PDB entry 8PR3 | electron microscopy, 3.90 A resolution | chains f and m of the 9 polymer chains in the assembly

[Chain f (and m)]
Protein: Cytoplasmic dynein 1 heavy chain 1
Source organism: Homo sapiens
Notes: chain m of this document is another copy of the same molecule, construct and numbering; everything in this record applies to it too
UniProt: Q14204 (DYHC1_HUMAN); numbering as in UniProt (aligned over 1-4646)
Chain sequence (4646 residues; numbered 1 to 4646; the number before each row is that of its first residue):
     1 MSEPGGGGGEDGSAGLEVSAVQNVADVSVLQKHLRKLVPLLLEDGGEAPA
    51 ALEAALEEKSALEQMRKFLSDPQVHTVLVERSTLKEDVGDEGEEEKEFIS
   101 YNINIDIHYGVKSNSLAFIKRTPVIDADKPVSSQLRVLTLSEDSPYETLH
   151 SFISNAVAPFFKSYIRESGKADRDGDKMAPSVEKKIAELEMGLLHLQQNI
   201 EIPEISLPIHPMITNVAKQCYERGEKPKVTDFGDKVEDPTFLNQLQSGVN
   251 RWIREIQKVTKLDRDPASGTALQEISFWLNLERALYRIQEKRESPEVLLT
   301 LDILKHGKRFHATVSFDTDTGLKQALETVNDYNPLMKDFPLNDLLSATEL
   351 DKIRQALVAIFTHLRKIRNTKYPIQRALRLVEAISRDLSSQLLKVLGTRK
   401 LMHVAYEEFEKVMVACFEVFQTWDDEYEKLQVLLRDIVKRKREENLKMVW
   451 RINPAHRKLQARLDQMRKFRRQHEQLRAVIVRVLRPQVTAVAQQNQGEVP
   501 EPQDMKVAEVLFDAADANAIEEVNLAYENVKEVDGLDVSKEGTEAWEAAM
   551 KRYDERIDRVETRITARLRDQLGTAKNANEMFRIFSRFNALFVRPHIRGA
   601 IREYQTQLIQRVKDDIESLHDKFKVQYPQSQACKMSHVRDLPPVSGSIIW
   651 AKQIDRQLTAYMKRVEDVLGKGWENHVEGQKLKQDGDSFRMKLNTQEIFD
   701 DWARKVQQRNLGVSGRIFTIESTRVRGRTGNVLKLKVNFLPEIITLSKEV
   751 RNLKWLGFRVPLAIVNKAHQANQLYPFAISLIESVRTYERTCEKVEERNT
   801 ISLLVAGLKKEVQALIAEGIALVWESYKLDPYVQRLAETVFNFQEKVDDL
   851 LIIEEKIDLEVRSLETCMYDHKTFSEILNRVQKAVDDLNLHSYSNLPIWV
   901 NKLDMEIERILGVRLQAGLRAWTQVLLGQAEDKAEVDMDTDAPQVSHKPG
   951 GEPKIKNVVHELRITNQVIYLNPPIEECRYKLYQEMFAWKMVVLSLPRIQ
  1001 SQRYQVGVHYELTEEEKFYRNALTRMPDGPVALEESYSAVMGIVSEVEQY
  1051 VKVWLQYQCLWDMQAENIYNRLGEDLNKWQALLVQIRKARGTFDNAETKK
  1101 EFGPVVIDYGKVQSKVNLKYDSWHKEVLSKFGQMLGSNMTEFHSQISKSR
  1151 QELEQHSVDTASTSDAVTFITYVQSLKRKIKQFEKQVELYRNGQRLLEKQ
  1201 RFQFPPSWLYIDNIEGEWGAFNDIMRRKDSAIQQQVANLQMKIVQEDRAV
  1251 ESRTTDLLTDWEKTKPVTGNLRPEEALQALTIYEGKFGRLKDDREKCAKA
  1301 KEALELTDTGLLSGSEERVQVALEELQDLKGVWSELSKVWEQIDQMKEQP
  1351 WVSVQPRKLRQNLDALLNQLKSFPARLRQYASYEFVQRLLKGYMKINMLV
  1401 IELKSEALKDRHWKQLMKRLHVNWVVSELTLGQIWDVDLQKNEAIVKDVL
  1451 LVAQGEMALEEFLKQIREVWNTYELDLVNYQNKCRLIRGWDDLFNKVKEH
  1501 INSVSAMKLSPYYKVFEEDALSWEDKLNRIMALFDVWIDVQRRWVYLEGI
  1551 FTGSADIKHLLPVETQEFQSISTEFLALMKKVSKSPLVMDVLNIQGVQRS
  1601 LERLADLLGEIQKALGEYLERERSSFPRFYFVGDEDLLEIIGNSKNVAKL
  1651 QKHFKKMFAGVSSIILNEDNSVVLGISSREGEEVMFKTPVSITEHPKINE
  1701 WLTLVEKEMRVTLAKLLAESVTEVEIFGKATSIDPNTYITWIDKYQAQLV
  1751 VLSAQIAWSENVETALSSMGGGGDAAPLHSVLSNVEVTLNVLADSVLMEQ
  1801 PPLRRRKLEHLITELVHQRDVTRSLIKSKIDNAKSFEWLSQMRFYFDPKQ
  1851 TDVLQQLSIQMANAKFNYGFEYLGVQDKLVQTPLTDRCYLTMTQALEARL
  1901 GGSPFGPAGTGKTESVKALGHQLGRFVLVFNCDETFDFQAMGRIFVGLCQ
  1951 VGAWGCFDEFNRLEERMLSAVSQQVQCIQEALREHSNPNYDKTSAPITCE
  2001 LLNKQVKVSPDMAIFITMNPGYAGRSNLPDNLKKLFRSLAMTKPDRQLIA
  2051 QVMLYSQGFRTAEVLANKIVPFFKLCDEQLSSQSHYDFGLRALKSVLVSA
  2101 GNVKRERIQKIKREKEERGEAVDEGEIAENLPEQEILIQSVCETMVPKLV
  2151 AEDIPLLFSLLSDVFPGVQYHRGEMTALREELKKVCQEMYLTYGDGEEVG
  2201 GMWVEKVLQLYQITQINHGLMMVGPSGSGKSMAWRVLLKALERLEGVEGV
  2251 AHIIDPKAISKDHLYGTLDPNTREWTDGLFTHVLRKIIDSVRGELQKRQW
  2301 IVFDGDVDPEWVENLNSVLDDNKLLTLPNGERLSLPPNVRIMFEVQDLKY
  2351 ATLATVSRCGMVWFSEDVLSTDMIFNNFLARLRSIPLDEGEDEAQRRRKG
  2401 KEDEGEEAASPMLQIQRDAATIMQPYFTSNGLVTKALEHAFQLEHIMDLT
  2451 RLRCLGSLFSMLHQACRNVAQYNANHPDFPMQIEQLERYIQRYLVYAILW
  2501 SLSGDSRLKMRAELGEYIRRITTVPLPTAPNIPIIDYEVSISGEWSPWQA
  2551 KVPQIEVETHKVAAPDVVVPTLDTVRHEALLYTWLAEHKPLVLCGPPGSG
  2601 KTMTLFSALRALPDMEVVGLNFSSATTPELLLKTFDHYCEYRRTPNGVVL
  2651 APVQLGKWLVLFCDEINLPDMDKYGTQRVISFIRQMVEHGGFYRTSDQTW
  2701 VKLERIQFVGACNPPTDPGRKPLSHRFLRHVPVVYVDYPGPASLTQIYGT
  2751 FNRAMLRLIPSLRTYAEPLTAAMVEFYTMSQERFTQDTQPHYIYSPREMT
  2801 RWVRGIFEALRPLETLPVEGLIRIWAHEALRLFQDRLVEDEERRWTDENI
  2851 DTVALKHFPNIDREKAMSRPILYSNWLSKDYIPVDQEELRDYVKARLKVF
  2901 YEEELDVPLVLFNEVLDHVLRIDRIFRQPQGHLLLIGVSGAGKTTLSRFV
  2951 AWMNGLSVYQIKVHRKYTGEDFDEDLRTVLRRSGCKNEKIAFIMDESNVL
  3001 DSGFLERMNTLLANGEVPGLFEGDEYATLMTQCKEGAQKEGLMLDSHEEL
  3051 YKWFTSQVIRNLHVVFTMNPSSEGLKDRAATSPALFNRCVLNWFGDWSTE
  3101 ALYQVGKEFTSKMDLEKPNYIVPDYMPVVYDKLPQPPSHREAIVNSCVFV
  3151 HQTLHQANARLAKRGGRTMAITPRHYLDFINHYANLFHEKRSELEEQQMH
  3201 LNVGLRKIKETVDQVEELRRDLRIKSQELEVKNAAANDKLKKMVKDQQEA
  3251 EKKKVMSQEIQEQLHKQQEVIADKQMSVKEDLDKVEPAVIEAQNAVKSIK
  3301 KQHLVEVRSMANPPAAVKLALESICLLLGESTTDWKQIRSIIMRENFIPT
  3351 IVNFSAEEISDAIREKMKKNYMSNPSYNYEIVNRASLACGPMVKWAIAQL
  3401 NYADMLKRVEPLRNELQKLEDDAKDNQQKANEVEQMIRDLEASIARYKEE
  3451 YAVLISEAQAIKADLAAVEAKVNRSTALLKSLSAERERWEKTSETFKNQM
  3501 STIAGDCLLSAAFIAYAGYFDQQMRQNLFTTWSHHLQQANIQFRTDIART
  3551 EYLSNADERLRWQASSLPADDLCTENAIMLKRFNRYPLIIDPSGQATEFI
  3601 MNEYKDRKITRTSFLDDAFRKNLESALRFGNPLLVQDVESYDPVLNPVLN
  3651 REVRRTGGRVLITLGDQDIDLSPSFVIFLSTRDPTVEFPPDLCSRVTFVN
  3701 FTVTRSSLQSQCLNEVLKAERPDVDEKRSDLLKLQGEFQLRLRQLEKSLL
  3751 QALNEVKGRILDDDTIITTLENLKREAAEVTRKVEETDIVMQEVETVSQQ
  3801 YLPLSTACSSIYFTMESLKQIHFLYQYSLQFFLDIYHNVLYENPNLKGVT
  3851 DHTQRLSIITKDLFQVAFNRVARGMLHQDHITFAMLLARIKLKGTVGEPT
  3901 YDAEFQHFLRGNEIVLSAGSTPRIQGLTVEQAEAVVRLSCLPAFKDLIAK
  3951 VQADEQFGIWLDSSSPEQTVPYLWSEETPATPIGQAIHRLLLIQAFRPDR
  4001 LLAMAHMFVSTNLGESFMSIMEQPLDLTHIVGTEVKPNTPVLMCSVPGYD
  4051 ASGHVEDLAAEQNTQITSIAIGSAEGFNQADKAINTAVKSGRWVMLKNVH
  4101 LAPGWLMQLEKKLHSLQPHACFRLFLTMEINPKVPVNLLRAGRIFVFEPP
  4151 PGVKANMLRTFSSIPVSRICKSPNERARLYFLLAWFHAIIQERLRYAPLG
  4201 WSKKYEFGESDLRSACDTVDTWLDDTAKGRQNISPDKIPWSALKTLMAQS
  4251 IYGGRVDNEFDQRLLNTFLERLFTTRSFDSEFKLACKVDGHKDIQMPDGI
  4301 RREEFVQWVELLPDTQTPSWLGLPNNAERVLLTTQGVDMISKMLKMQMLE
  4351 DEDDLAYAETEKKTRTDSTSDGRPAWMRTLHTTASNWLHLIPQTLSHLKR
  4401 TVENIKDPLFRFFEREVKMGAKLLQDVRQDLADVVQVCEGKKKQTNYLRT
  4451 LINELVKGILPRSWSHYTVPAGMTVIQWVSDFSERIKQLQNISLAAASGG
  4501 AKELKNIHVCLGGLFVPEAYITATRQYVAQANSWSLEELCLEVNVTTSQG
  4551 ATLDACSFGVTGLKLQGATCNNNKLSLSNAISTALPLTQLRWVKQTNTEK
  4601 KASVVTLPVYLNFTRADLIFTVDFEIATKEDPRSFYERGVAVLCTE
Disordered / not traced: 1-559, 924-984, 1041-4646 (chain m: 1-257, 288-321, 486-512, 721-733, 855-4646)
Differences from the reference sequence: engineered mutation Glu1567 (Arg in Q14204), Glu1610 (Lys in Q14204)
Swiss-Prot annotation at these positions:
  - binding site (ATP): Gly1906 to Thr1913, Gly2224 to Ser2231, Gly2595 to Thr2602, Gly2937 to Thr2944
  - modified residue: Ser2 (N-acetylserine), Ser70 (Phosphoserine), Lys1125 (N6-acetyllysine), Ser1230 (Phosphoserine), Lys3480 (N6-acetyllysine), Ser4162 (Phosphoserine), Lys4283 (N6-acetyllysine), Thr4366 (Phosphothreonine), Ser4368 (Phosphoserine)
  - natural variant: Glu94 (E94K: Found in a patient with spinal muscular atrophy; uncertain significance), Lys129 (K129I: In CDCBM13), Arg264 (R264L: In SMALED1), His306 (H306R: In CMT2O and SMALED1), Ile584 (I584L: In SMALED1), Arg598 (R598C: In CMT2O and SMALED1), Thr659 to Met662 (deletion: In CDCBM13), Lys671 (K671E: In SMALED1), Pro776 (P776L: In SMALED1), Tyr970 (Y970C: In SMALED1), Gly1132 (G1132E: In SMALED1), Gln1194 (Q1194R: In CMT2O), 8 further natural variant entries in UniProt

[How chain f and chain m interact]
Pairs across the interface - 22 pairs, chain f then chain m:
  Gln882(f) with Lys624(m)
  Lys883(f) with Lys624(m)
  Asp886(f) with Lys624(m)
  Asn889(f) with Lys692(m)
  Leu890(f) with Ser688(m), hydrogen bond (backbone-side chain); Phe689(m), hydrophobic
  His891(f) with Asp685(m), salt bridge
  Ser892(f) with Lys692(m)
  Arg1003(f) with Phe623(m), hydrogen bond (side chain-backbone); Lys624(m), hydrogen bond (side chain-backbone); Gln626(m), hydrogen bond (backbone-side chain)
  Tyr1004(f) with His620(m); Phe623(m); Phe689(m), hydrophobic
  Gln1005(f) with Gln626(m), hydrogen bond (backbone-side chain)
  Val1006(f) with Phe623(m), hydrophobic; Tyr627(m); Trp650(m), hydrophobic
  Gly1007(f) with Ile698(m)
  His1009(f) with Tyr627(m); Pro643(m)
  Glu1011(f) with Gln629(m)
Other interface residues (no listed pair), chain f (15 interface residues in all): Val1008
Other interface residues (no listed pair), chain m (17 interface residues in all): Val625, Pro628, Ser647, Ala651

[In short]
The interface between chain f and chain m involves 15 residues on one side and 17 on the other, with 5
hydrogen bonds and 1 salt bridge. Polar contacts include His891(f)-Asp685(m), Leu890(f)-Ser688(m) and
Arg1003(f)-Phe623(m). UniProt lists 32 ATP-binding residues on chain f.
Chain f and chain m are both Cytoplasmic dynein 1 heavy chain 1 (Homo sapiens); the structure, Cytoplasmic
dynein-1 heavy chain bound to JIP3-RH1, was determined by electron microscopy together with 8PQW, 8PQY, 8PQZ,
8PR0, 8PR1, 8PR2 and 8PR4 from the same study.
